PDB entry 5F81 | X-ray diffraction, 2.13 A resolution | chain A

Chain A:
Molecule: Lysozyme C
Organism: Gallus gallus
Notes: EC 3.2.1.17
UniProtKB: P00698 (LYSC_CHICK); residues 1-129 here correspond to UniProt positions 19-147 (UniProt number = residue number + 18)
Sequence (129 residues; row label = number of the first residue in the row):
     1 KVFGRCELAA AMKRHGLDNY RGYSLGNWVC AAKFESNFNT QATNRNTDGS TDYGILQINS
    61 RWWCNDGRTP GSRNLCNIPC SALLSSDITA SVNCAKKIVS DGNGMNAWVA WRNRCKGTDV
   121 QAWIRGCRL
Disulfide bonds: C6-C127, C30-C115, C64-C80, C76-C94
Bound ions: Na+: N65, S72
Curated features (UniProtKB/Swiss-Prot):
  - active site: E35, D52
  - binding site (substrate): D101

In short:
The Na+ site is built by N65 and S72. Curated annotation (UniProt) lists active-site residues E35 and D52 and
substrate-binding residue D101.
Chain A is Lysozyme C (Gallus gallus); the structure, Acoustic injectors for drop-on-demand serial femtosecond
crystallography, was determined by X-ray diffraction together with 5HQD and 5HL4 from the same study.
